7AE0 - chains 3A and 4A of the 36 polymer chains in the assembly; structure by electron microscopy, 2.40 A resolution.

# Chain 3A (and 4A)
Molecule: Putative phage tail sheath protein FI
Source organism: Algoriphagus machipongonensis
Notes: chain 4A of this document is another copy of the same molecule, construct and numbering; everything in this record applies to it too
UniProt: A3HTC2 (A3HTC2_9BACT); numbering as in UniProt (aligned over 1-692)
Chain sequence (692 residues; each row starts with the number of its first residue):
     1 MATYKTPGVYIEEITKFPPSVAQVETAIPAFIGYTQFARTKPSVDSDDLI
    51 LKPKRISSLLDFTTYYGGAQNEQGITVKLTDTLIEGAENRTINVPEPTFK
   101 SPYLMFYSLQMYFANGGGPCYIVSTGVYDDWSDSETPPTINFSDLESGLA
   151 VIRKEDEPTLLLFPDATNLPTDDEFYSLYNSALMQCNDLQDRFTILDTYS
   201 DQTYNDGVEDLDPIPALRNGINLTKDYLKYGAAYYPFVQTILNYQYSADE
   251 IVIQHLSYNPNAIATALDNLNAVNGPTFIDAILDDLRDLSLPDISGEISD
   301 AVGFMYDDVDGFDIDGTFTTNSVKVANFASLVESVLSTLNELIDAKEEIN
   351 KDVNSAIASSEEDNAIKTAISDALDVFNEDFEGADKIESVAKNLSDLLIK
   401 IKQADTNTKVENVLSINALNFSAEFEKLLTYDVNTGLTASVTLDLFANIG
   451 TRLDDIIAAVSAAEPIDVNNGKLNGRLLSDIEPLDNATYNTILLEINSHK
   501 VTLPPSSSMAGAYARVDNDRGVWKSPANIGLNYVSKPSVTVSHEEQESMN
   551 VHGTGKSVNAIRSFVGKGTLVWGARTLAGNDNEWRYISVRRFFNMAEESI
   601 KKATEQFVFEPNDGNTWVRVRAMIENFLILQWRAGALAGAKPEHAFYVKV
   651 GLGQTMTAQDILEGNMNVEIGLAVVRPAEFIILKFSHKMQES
Disordered / not traced: 1-2, 273-449, 691-692

# Interface between chain 3A and chain 4A
Contacting residue pairs (47; chain 3A residue first):
  K41(3A) - E495(4A)  salt bridge
  S43(3A) - T91(4A)  hydrogen bond
  S43(3A) - N93(4A)
  K154(3A) - E545(4A)  salt bridge
  E157(3A) - V565(4A)
  E583(3A) - H687(4A)  salt bridge
  W584(3A) - H687(4A)
  F593(3A) - H687(4A)
  E597(3A) - F685(4A)
  K602(3A) - K567(4A)
  E605(3A) - N528(4A)
  E605(3A) - F564(4A)
  E605(3A) - K567(4A)  salt bridge
  Q606(3A) - N528(4A)
  V608(3A) - A678(4A)
  V608(3A) - E679(4A)
  F609(3A) - A527(4A)  hydrophobic
  F609(3A) - G573(4A)
  F609(3A) - P677(4A)
  F609(3A) - A678(4A)
  E610(3A) - A678(4A)  hydrogen bond (backbone-backbone)
  N612(3A) - A678(4A)
  E643(3A) - K688(4A)  hydrogen bond (backbone-side chain)
  H644(3A) - K688(4A)  hydrogen bond (backbone-side chain)
  A645(3A) - K688(4A)
  F646(3A) - K688(4A)
  Y647(3A) - S686(4A)
  G664(3A) - A678(4A)
  G664(3A) - E679(4A)
  G664(3A) - F680(4A)  hydrogen bond (backbone-backbone)
  N665(3A) - F680(4A)
  M666(3A) - F680(4A)  hydrogen bond (backbone-backbone)
  M666(3A) - I681(4A)
  M666(3A) - I682(4A)  hydrogen bond (backbone-backbone)
  N667(3A) - I682(4A)
  V668(3A) - I682(4A)  hydrogen bond (backbone-backbone)
  V668(3A) - L683(4A)
  V668(3A) - K684(4A)  hydrogen bond (backbone-backbone)
  E669(3A) - K684(4A)
  I670(3A) - K684(4A)  hydrogen bond (backbone-backbone)
  I670(3A) - F685(4A)
  I670(3A) - S686(4A)  hydrogen bond (backbone-backbone)
  G671(3A) - S686(4A)
  L672(3A) - S686(4A)  hydrogen bond (backbone-backbone)
  L672(3A) - H687(4A)
  L672(3A) - K688(4A)  hydrogen bond (backbone-backbone)
  R676(3A) - H687(4A)
Other interface residues (no listed pair), chain 3A (39 interface residues in all): D156, L189, V589, I600, T604, F607, P611, E663, A673
Other interface residues (no listed pair), chain 4A (30 interface residues in all): I92, V94, S498, K524, T540, E544, S563, W572

# Summary
The interface between chain 3A and chain 4A involves 39 residues on one side and 30 on the other; the contacts
include 13 hydrogen bonds and 4 salt bridges. Polar contacts include K41(3A)-E495(4A), K154(3A)-E545(4A) and
E583(3A)-H687(4A).
Both chains are Putative phage tail sheath protein FI (Algoriphagus machipongonensis). Entry 7AE0 (Cryo-EM
structure of an extracellular contractile injection system in marine bacterium Algoriphagus machipongonensis,
the sheath-tube module ...) was determined by electron microscopy (same publication as 7AEF, 7ADZ and 7AEB).
